Entry 8XOF (electron microscopy, 2.60 A resolution); this record covers chains A and B of the 5 polymer chains in the assembly.

[Chain A]
Name: G protein subunit q
From: Homo sapiens
Chain sequence (361 residues; each row starts with the number of its first residue; note: 26 numbers in that range are skipped by the numbering (no residue carries them; nothing is unmodelled there)):
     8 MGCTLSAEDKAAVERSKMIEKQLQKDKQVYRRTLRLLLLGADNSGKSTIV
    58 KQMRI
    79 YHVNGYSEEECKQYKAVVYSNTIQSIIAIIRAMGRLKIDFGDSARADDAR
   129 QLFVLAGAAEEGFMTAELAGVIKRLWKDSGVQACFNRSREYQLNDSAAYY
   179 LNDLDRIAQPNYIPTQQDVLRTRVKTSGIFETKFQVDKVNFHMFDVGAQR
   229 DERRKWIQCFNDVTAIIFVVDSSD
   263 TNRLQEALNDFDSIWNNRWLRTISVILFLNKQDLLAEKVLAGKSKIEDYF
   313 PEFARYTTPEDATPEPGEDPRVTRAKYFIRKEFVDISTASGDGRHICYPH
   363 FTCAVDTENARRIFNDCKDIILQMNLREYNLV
Unresolved in the structure: 8-14, 79-203, 263

[Chain B]
Name: Guanine nucleotide-binding protein G(I)/G(S)/G(T) subunit beta-1
From: Homo sapiens
UniProt: P62873 (GBB1_HUMAN); residue numbers follow UniProt; this construct covers 2-340
Chain sequence (351 residues; each row starts with the number of its first residue; numbers below 1 keep their minus sign (Met-10 is residue -10)):
   -10 MHHHHHHGSLLQSELDQLRQEAEQLKNQIRDARKACADATLSQITNNIDP
    40 VGRIQMRTRRTLRGHLAKIYAMHWGTDSRLLVSASQDGKLIIWDSYTTNK
    90 VHAIPLRSSWVMTCAYAPSGNYVACGGLDNICSIYNLKTREGNVRVSREL
   140 AGHTGYLSCCRFLDDNQIVTSSGDTTCALWDIETGQQTTTFTGHTGDVMS
   190 LSLAPDTRLFVSGACDASAKLWDVREGMCRQTFTGHESDINAICFFPNGN
   240 AFATGSDDATCRLFDLRADQELMTYSHDNIICGITSVSFSKSGRLLLAGY
   290 DDFNCNVWDALKADRAGVLAGHDNRVSCLGVTDDGMAVATGSWDSFLKIW
   340 N
Unresolved in the structure: -10 to 2
Construct notes: initiating methionine (-10); expression tag (-9 to 1)
Swiss-Prot annotation at these positions:
  - modified residue: Ser2 (N-acetylserine), His266 (Phosphohistidine)

[How chain A and chain B interact]
Residue-residue contacts (63):
  Ala19(A) with Asn88(B)
  Val20(A) with Asn88(B)
  Arg22(A) with Val90(B), hydrogen bond (side chain-backbone); His91(B); Gly131(B)
  Ser23(A) with Asn88(B); Lys89(B), hydrogen bond (side chain-backbone)
  Ile26(A) with Lys89(B); Val90(B); His91(B); Ala92(B), hydrophobic
  Glu27(A) with Lys89(B), salt bridge
  Leu30(A) with Gly53(B); Lys78(B); Lys89(B)
  Asp33(A) with Leu55(B); Lys78(B), salt bridge
  Lys34(A) with Leu55(B)
  Tyr37(A) with Leu55(B); Ala56(B); Asp76(B)
  Thr204(A) with Asn119(B); His142(B), hydrogen bond (side chain-backbone)
  Gly206(A) with Leu117(B); Asp118(B); Asn119(B)
  Ile207(A) with Trp99(B); Leu117(B)
  Phe222(A) with Trp99(B)
  Ala226(A) with Asn119(B), hydrogen bond (backbone-side chain); Thr143(B); Gly144(B)
  Gln227(A) with Leu117(B), hydrogen bond (side chain-backbone); Asn119(B), hydrogen bond; Gly144(B); Tyr145(B), hydrogen bond (side chain-backbone)
  Arg228(A) with Gly162(B); Gly185(B); Asp186(B), salt bridge
  Lys233(A) with Tyr145(B); Met188(B); Cys204(B); Asp228(B), salt bridge; Asn230(B), hydrogen bond; Asp246(B), salt bridge
  Trp234(A) with Leu117(B), hydrophobic; Tyr145(B), hydrophobic
  Gln236(A) with Lys57(B); Arg314(B), hydrogen bond; Trp332(B)
  Cys237(A) with Lys57(B), hydrogen bond (backbone-side chain); Gln75(B); Trp99(B); Met101(B), hydrophobic
  Phe238(A) with Trp99(B), hydrophobic; Leu117(B), hydrophobic
  Asn239(A) with Lys57(B), hydrogen bond; Trp332(B)
  Asp240(A) with Lys57(B)
  Arg280(A) with Cys271(B)
  Trp281(A) with Asp290(B); Arg314(B); Trp332(B), hydrophobic
Other interface residues (no listed pair), chain A (29 interface residues in all): Ser205, Glu230, Val241
Other interface residues (no listed pair), chain B (40 interface residues in all): Arg52, Ile80, Ser97, Asp163, Thr164, Thr184

[Summary]
The interface between chain A and chain B involves 29 residues on one side and 40 on the other, with 11
hydrogen bonds and 5 salt bridges. Polar contacts include Glu27(A)-Lys89(B), Asp33(A)-Lys78(B) and
Arg228(A)-Asp186(B).
Chain A is G protein subunit q and chain B is Guanine nucleotide-binding protein G(I)/G(S)/G(T) subunit
beta-1, both from Homo sapiens; the structure, Cryo-EM structure of Lys05 bound GPR30-Gq complex structure,
was determined by electron microscopy together with 8XOG, 8XOH, 8XOI and 8XOJ from the same study.
